7UBB - chains G and H of the 8 polymer chains in the assembly; structure by electron microscopy, 4.50 A resolution (low resolution: residue-level contacts below are approximate; hydrogen-bond / salt-bridge calls are withheld).

Chain G (and H):
Molecule: RecT
Source organism: Listeria innocua Clip11262
Notes: chain H of this document is another copy of the same molecule, construct and numbering; everything in this record applies to it too
Reference sequence: Q92FL9 (Q92FL9_LISIN); residues 1-271 here = UniProt positions 1-271
Amino-acid sequence (274 residues; each row starts with the number of its first residue; numbers below 1 keep their minus sign (Gly-2 is residue -2)):
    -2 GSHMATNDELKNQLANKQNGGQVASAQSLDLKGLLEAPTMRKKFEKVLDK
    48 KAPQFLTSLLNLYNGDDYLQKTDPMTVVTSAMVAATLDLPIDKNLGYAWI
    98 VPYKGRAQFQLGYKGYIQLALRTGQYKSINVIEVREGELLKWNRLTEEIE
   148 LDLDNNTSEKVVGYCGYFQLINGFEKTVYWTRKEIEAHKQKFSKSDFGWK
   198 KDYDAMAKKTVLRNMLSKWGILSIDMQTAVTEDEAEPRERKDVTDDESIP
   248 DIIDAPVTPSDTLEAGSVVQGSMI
Unresolved in the structure: -2 to 109, 222-271
Sequence notes: expression tag (-2 to 0)
What the authors report for this chain:
  - mutagenesis - K157A, K180A: unchanged binding to DNA
  - mutagenesis - K111A/K215A, K206A/K215A, K206A/R210A, K206E, R210A/K215A, K215A/W216A: abolished binding to DNA
  - mutagenesis - L118A/F171A, I126H, W216R: abolished expression
  - mutagenesis - V98A, K191A/F194A: decreased binding to duplex intermediate
  - mutagenesis - V98W, Y100A, Y100E, K101A, K101E, Q107A, Q107H, K191A, K191E, F194A, F194E: unchanged binding to duplex intermediate
  - mutagenesis - V98A: unchanged binding to ssDNA
  - mutagenesis - K111A: decreased binding to DNA

Interface between chain G and chain H:
Pairs across the interface (9; chain G residue first):
  Leu118(G) - Asn169(H)
  Gly121(G) - Asn169(H)
  Lys124(G) - Phe171(H)
  Lys124(G) - Glu172(H)
  Ile126(G) - Lys173(H)
  Asn127(G) - Arg141(H)
  Asn127(G) - Leu142(H)
  Asn127(G) - Glu144(H)
  Tyr164(G) - Leu142(H)
Also at the interface, not in a pair above, chain G (11 interface residues in all): Arg119, Tyr123, Ser125, Ile129, Leu150
Also at the interface, not in a pair above, chain H (10 interface residues in all): Thr143, Leu167, Ile218

Overview:
11 residues of chain G face 10 of chain H across their interface. The paper reports that K111A/K215A,
K206A/K215A and K206A/R210A of chain G, among others, abolish binding to DNA; L118A/F171A, I126H and W216R of
chain G abolish expression; 25 substitutions were tested in all.
Both chains are RecT (Listeria innocua Clip11262). Entry 7UBB (Structure of RecT protein from Listeria
innoccua phage A118 in complex with 83-mer ssDNA) was determined by electron microscopy, deposited together
with 7UB2.
